PDB entry 3M83 | X-ray diffraction, 2.12 A resolution | chains A and E of the 6 polymer chains in the assembly

== Chain A (and E) ==
Protein: Acetyl xylan esterase
From: Thermotoga maritima
Notes: chain E of this document is another copy of the same molecule, construct and numbering; everything in this record applies to it too
UniProtKB: Q9WXT2 (Q9WXT2_THEMA); residue numbers follow UniProt; this construct covers 1-325
Amino-acid sequence (337 residues; numbered -11 to 325; the number before each row is that of its first residue; numbers below 1 keep their minus sign (Met-11 is residue -11)):
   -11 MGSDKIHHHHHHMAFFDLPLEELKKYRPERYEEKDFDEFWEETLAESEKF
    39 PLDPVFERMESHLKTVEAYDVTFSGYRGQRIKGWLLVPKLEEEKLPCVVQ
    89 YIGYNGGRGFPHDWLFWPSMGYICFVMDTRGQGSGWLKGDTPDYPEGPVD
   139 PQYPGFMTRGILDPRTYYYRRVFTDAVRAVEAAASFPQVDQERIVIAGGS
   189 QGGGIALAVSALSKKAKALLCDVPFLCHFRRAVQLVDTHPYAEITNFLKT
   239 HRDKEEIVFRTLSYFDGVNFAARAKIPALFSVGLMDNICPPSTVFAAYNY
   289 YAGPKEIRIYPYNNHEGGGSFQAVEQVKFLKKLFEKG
Disordered / not traced: -11 to -1, 325 (chain E: -11 to -1, 324-325)
Modified positions: Ser188 (2-amino-3-(diethoxy-phosphoryloxy)-propionic acid; SDP)
Differences from the reference sequence: expression tag (-11 to 0)
Bound ions: Ca2+ site 1: Lys22, Glu26; Ca2+ site 2: Glu45, Asp58
What the authors report for this chain:
  - Ca2+ coordination: Lys22, Glu26
  - Ca2+ coordination through a water molecule: Asp25

== Chain A / chain E interface ==
Pairs across the interface - 34 pairs, chain A then chain E:
  His0(A) - His0(E)
  Met1(A) - His0(E)
  Met1(A) - Met1(E)  hydrogen bond (backbone-backbone)
  Ala2(A) - Met1(E)
  Phe3(A) - His0(E)
  Phe3(A) - Met1(E)
  Phe4(A) - Met1(E)
  Phe4(A) - Phe4(E)  hydrophobic
  Arg218(A) - Tyr300(E)
  Val221(A) - Met273(E)
  Val221(A) - Tyr300(E)  hydrophobic
  Leu223(A) - Met1(E)  hydrophobic
  Leu223(A) - Ala2(E)
  Val224(A) - Ala2(E)
  Asp225(A) - His0(E)  salt bridge
  Asp225(A) - Ala2(E)
  Thr233(A) - Met273(E)
  Leu236(A) - Tyr300(E)  hydrophobic
  Lys237(A) - Tyr300(E)  hydrogen bond (side chain-backbone)
  Lys237(A) - Asn301(E)  hydrogen bond (backbone-side chain)
  Lys237(A) - Asn302(E)  hydrogen bond
  Thr238(A) - Phe309(E)
  Arg240(A) - Tyr298(E)
  Arg240(A) - Asn301(E)  hydrogen bond
  Arg240(A) - Glu304(E)
  Arg240(A) - Gly305(E)  hydrogen bond (side chain-backbone)
  Arg240(A) - Gly306(E)  hydrogen bond (side chain-backbone)
  Arg240(A) - Gly307(E)
  Arg240(A) - Phe309(E)
  Asp241(A) - Phe309(E)
  Glu243(A) - Pro299(E)
  Glu243(A) - Tyr300(E)
  Phe247(A) - Tyr300(E)
  Asn275(A) - His0(E)
Other interface residues (no listed pair), chain A (20 interface residues in all): Gln222
Other interface residues (no listed pair), chain E (16 interface residues in all): Asp225

== Summary ==
Chain A and chain E form an interface of 20 and 16 residues respectively, with 7 hydrogen bonds and 1 salt
bridge. Polar contacts include Asp225(A)-His0(E), Lys237(A)-Tyr300(E) and Lys237(A)-Asn301(E). Lys22(A) and
Glu26(A) coordinate Ca2+ site 1. Glu45(A) and Asp58(A) coordinate Ca2+ site 2. The paper reports Ca2+
coordination by Lys22(A) and Glu26(A); water-mediated Ca2+ coordination by Asp25(A).
Chain A and chain E are both Acetyl xylan esterase (Thermotoga maritima); the structure, Crystal structure of
Acetyl xylan esterase (TM0077) from THERMOTOGA MARITIMA at 2.12 A resolution (paraoxon inhibitor ..., was
determined by X-ray diffraction (same publication as 3M82, 3M81 and 1VLQ).
